Entry 2FJ2 (X-ray diffraction, 2.30 A resolution); this record covers chains A and B.

[Chain A (and B)]
Molecule: Viral macrophage inflammatory protein-II
Notes: chain B of this document is another copy of the same molecule, construct and numbering; everything in this record applies to it too
Reference sequence: Q98157 (VMI2_HHV8); residues 1-71 here correspond to UniProt positions 24-94 (UniProt number = residue number + 23)
Sequence (71 residues; numbered 1 to 71; the number before each row is that of its first residue):
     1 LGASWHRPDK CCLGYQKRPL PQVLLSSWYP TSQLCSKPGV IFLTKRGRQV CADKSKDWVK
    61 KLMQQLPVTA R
Not modelled in the structure: 1-3 (chain B: 1-4)
Disulfides: C11-C35, C12-C51

[Interface between chain A and chain B]
Pairs across the interface (40; chain A residue first):
  S4(A) with V50(B)
  H6(A) with G14(B); Y15(B), hydrogen bond (side chain-backbone); Q16(B); C51(B)
  R7(A) with Q49(B)
  P8(A) with C11(B); Q49(B); C51(B), hydrophobic
  D9(A) with D9(B); K10(B); C11(B), hydrogen bond (backbone-backbone); L13(B)
  K10(A) with P8(B); D9(B); K10(B)
  C11(A) with P8(B); D9(B), hydrogen bond (backbone-backbone); C11(B), hydrophobic; L13(B), hydrophobic
  L13(A) with D9(B); C11(B), hydrophobic; S32(B); L34(B), hydrophobic; C35(B)
  G14(A) with H6(B)
  Y15(A) with H6(B), hydrogen bond (backbone-side chain)
  Q16(A) with H6(B)
  R18(A) with W5(B)
  S32(A) with L13(B)
  L34(A) with L13(B)
  C35(A) with L13(B), hydrophobic
  S36(A) with S36(B)
  I41(A) with P8(B), hydrophobic
  Q49(A) with R7(B); P8(B)
  V50(A) with H6(B)
  C51(A) with H6(B), hydrogen bond (backbone-backbone); R7(B); P8(B), hydrophobic
Other interface residues (no listed pair), chain B (20 interface residues in all): K17, I41

[In short]
The chain A/chain B interface involves 20 residues from each chain; the contacts include 5 hydrogen bonds.
Among the polar pairs are H6(A)-Y15(B), D9(A)-C11(B) and C51(A)-H6(B).
Both chains are Viral macrophage inflammatory protein-II. Entry 2FJ2 (Crystal Structure of Viral Macrophage
Inflammatory Protein-II) was determined by X-ray diffraction (same publication as 2FHT).
